2HFP - chains A and B; structure by X-ray diffraction, 2.00 A resolution.

== Chain A ==
Name: Peroxisome proliferator-activated receptor gamma
Source organism: Homo sapiens
Notes: fragment: Ligand Binding Domain (residues 234-505)
UniProtKB: Q86U60 (PPARG_HUMAN); residues 206-477 here correspond to UniProt positions 234-505 (UniProt number = residue number + 28)
Amino-acid sequence (282 residues; row label = number of the first residue in the row):
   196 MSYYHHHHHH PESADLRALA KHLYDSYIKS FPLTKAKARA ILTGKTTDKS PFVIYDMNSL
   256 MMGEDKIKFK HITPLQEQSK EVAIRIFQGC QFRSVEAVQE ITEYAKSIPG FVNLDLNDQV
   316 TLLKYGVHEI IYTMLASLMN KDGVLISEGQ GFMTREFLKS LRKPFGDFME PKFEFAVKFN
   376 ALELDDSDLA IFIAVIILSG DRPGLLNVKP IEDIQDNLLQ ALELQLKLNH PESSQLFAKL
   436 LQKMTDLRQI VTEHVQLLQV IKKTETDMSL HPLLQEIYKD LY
Unresolved in the structure: 196-205
Construct notes: cloning artifact (196-205)
Small-molecule neighbours:
  - NSI (3-(4-methoxyphenyl)-N-(phenylsulfonyl)-1-[3-(trifluoromethyl)benzyl]-1H-indole-2-carboxamide), molecule 1: Leu255, Glu259, Ile262, Lys265, His266, Arg280, Ile281, Gly284, Cys285, Phe287, Arg288, Ser289, Glu291, Ala292, Ile326, Met329, Leu330, Leu333, Val339, Leu340, Ile341, Ser342, Met348, Leu353, Met364
  - NSI, molecule 2: Ala278, Ile281, Phe282, Cys285, Gln286, Ser289, His323, Ile326, Tyr327, Leu330, Leu356, Phe360, Phe363, Met364, Lys367, His449, Leu452, Leu453, Ile456, Met463, Leu465, Leu469, Tyr473
Reported in the primary citation:
  - binding site for NSI: Lys265, Arg288, Leu330, Ile341, Ser342, His449, Tyr473

== Chain B ==
Name: SRC Peptide Fragment
UniProtKB: Q2T9G5 (Q2T9G5_HUMAN); residues 597-617 here correspond to UniProt positions 680-700 (UniProt number = residue number + 83)
Amino-acid sequence (21 residues; numbered 597 to 617; the number before each row is that of its first residue):
   597 HSSLTERHKI LHRLLQEGSP S
Unresolved in the structure: 597-600

== Chain A / chain B interface ==
Pairs across the interface - 25 pairs, chain A then chain B:
  Thr297(A) - Leu610(B)
  Thr297(A) - Leu611(B)
  Glu298(A) - Pro616(B)
  Lys301(A) - Leu610(B)  hydrogen bond (side chain-backbone)
  Lys301(A) - Leu611(B)
  Lys301(A) - Gln612(B)  hydrogen bond (side chain-backbone)
  Lys301(A) - Ser615(B)
  Phe306(A) - Leu611(B)  hydrophobic
  Leu311(A) - His608(B)
  Leu311(A) - Leu611(B)  hydrophobic
  Gln314(A) - Leu611(B)
  Val315(A) - His604(B)
  Val315(A) - Leu607(B)  hydrophobic
  Val315(A) - Leu611(B)  hydrophobic
  Leu318(A) - Leu611(B)  hydrophobic
  Lys319(A) - His604(B)  hydrogen bond
  Pro467(A) - Ile606(B)
  Leu468(A) - Ile606(B)
  Glu471(A) - Arg603(B)
  Glu471(A) - His604(B)  hydrogen bond (backbone-side chain)
  Glu471(A) - Lys605(B)  hydrogen bond (side chain-backbone)
  Glu471(A) - Ile606(B)  hydrogen bond (side chain-backbone)
  Glu471(A) - Leu607(B)  hydrogen bond (side chain-backbone)
  Lys474(A) - Arg603(B)
  Asp475(A) - Arg603(B)  salt bridge
Interface residues without a listed pair, chain A (18 interface residues in all): Val293, Gln294, Asn312, Ile472
Interface residues without a listed pair, chain B (13 interface residues in all): Thr601, Gly614

== Overview ==
18 residues of chain A and 13 residues of chain B are in contact, with 7 hydrogen bonds and 1 salt bridge.
Among the polar pairs are Asp475(A)-Arg603(B), Lys301(A)-Leu610(B) and Lys301(A)-Gln612(B). Bound to chain A:
compound NSI. From the paper: a binding site for NSI at Lys265(A), Arg288(A) and Leu330(A) among others.
Here chain A is Peroxisome proliferator-activated receptor gamma (Homo sapiens) and chain B is SRC Peptide
Fragment. Entry 2HFP (Crystal Structure of PPAR Gamma with N-sulfonyl-2-indole carboxamide ligands) was
determined by X-ray diffraction.
